6DJU - chains B and N of the 7 polymer chains in the assembly; structure by electron microscopy, 3.80 A resolution.

Chain B:
Molecule: Chaperone protein ClpB
From: Mycobacterium tuberculosis
UniProt: A0A045JSR5 (A0A045JSR5_MYCTX); residue numbers follow UniProt; this construct covers 1-848
Sequence (848 residues; numbered 1 to 848; the number before each row is that of its first residue):
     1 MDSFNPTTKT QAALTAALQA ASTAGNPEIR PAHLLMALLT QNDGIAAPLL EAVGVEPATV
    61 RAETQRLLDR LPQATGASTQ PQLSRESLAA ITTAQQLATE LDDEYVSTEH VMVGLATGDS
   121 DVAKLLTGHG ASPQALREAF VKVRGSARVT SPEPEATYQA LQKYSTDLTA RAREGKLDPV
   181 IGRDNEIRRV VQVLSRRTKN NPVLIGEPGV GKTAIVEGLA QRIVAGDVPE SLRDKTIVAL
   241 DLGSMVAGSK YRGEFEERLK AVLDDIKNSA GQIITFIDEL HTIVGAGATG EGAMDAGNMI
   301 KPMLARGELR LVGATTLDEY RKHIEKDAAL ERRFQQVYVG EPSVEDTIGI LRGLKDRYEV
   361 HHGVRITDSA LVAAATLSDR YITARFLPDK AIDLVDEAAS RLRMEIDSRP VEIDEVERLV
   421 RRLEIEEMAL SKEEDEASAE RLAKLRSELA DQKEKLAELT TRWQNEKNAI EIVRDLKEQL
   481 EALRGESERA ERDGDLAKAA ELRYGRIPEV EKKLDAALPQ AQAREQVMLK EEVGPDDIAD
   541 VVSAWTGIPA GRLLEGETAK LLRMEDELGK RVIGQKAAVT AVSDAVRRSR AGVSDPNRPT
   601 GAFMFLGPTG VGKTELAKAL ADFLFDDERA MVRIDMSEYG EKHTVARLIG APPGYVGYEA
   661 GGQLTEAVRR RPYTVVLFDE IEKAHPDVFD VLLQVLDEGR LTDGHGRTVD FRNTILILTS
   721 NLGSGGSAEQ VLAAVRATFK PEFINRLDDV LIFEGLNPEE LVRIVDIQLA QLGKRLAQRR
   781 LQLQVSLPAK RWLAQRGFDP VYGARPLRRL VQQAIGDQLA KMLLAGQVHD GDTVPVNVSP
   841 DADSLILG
Disordered / not traced: 1-158, 289-294, 432-441, 470-529, 846-848
Small-molecule neighbours:
  - ATP-gamma-S (AGS; phosphothiophosphoric acid-adenylate ester), molecule 1: Asp-178, Pro-179, Val-180, Ile-181, Arg-183, Pro-208, Gly-209, Val-210, Gly-211, Lys-212, Thr-213, Ala-214, Glu-279, Thr-316, Ile-350, Leu-354, Ile-392
  - ATP-gamma-S (AGS), molecule 2: Ala-329, Arg-332, Arg-333
  - ATP-gamma-S (AGS), molecule 3: Arg-571, Val-572, Ile-573, Thr-609, Gly-610, Val-611, Gly-612, Lys-613, Thr-614, Glu-615, Glu-680, Asn-721, Leu-756, Ile-764, Ala-804, Arg-805, Arg-808
From the paper describing this entry:
  - binding site for casein polyAlanine model (chain N): Tyr-251, Tyr-655, Val-656
  - self-association interface (contacts with another copy of this molecule); pairs are residue here / residue on that copy: Asp-184/Arg-418 (salt bridge), Val-191/Met-404 (hydrophobic contact), Arg-196/Asp-393 (salt bridge), Arg-252/Ser-249 (hydrogen bond), Arg-352/Glu-426 (salt bridge), Arg-588/Asp-817 (salt bridge), Asp-595/Arg-775 (salt bridge)
  - mutagenesis - P410A, V656A, Y658A: abolished catalytic activity
  - binding site for ATP-gamma-S: Arg-332, Arg-333, Arg-746, Arg-805

Chain N:
Molecule: casein polyAlanine model
From: Bos taurus
Sequence (26 residues; each row starts with the number of its first residue):
     1 AAAAAAAAAA AAAAAAAAAA AAAAAA

Interface between chain B and chain N:
Pairs across the interface - 12 pairs, chain B then chain N:
  Lys-250(B) / Ala-5(N)
  Lys-250(B) / Ala-6(N)  hydrogen bond (backbone-backbone)
  Tyr-251(B) / Ala-3(N)  hydrophobic
  Arg-252(B) / Ala-4(N)
  Ala-288(B) / Ala-8(N)
  Ala-288(B) / Ala-9(N)
  Gly-654(B) / Ala-17(N)
  Gly-654(B) / Ala-18(N)  hydrogen bond (backbone-backbone)
  Tyr-655(B) / Ala-17(N)
  Tyr-655(B) / Ala-18(N)
  Val-656(B) / Ala-17(N)  hydrophobic
  Val-656(B) / Ala-18(N)
Interface residues without a listed pair, chain B (8 interface residues in all): His-643
Interface residues without a listed pair, chain N (11 interface residues in all): Ala-7, Ala-19, Ala-22

In short:
The interface between chain B and chain N involves 8 residues on one side and 11 on the other, with 2 hydrogen
bonds. Backbone hydrogen bonds pair Lys-250(B)/Ala-6(N) and Gly-654(B)/Ala-18(N). The paper reports a binding
site for ATP-gamma-S at Arg-332(B), Arg-333(B) and Arg-746(B) among others; P410A, V656A and Y658A of chain B
abolish catalytic activity.
Here chain B is Chaperone protein ClpB (Mycobacterium tuberculosis) and chain N is casein polyAlanine model
(Bos taurus). Entry 6DJU (Mtb ClpB in complex with ATPgammaS and casein, Conformer 1) was determined by
electron microscopy, deposited together with 6DJV and 6ED3.
